7D29 - chain A; structure by X-ray diffraction, 1.70 A resolution.

[Chain A]
Molecule: AlyQ
Source organism: Persicobacter sp. CCB-QB2
Notes: fragment: cbm32
Reference sequence: A0A3B6UEP6 (A0A3B6UEP6_9BACT); the author numbering skips numbers that UniProt does not, so the offset changes along the chain: -7 to -1 = UniProt 1-7; 188-323 = UniProt 8-143
Sequence (149 residues; each row starts with the number of its first residue; note: 188 numbers in that range are skipped by the numbering (no residue carries them; nothing is unmodelled there); numbers below 1 keep their minus sign (Met-7 is residue -7)):
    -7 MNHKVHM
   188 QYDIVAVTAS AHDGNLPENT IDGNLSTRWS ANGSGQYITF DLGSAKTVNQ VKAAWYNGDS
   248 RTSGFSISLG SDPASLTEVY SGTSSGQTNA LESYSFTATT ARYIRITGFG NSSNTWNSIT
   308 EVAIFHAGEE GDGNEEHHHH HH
Unresolved in the structure: -7 to -3, 320-329
Differences from the reference sequence: expression tag (324-329)
Metal / ion sites: Ca2+: Asn206, Asp209, Asn211, Thr214, Thr307, Glu308

[Summary]
The Ca2+ site is built by Asn206, Asp209, Asn211, Thr214, Thr307 and Glu308.
Chain A is AlyQ (Persicobacter sp. CCB-QB2); the structure, CBM32 of AlyQ, was determined by X-ray
diffraction, deposited together with 7D2A.
